5U72 - chains A and B of the 4 polymer chains in the assembly; structure by X-ray diffraction, 2.50 A resolution.

[Chain A]
Molecule: Major histocompatibility complex class I-related gene protein
From: Homo sapiens
UniProtKB: Q95460 (HMR1_HUMAN); residues 1-270 here correspond to UniProt positions 23-292 (UniProt number = residue number + 22)
Amino-acid sequence (271 residues; row label = number of the first residue in the row; numbering starts at 0):
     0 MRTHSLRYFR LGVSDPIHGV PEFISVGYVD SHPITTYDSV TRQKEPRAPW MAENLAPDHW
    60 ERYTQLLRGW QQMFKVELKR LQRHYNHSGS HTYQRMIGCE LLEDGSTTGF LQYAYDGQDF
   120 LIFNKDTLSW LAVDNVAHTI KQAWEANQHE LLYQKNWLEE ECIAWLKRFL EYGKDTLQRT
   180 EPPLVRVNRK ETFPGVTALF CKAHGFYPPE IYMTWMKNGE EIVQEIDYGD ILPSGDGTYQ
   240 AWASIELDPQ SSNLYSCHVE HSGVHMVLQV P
Disordered / not traced: 17-18, 189-196, 222, 270
Disulfide bonds: C98-C161, C200-C256
Differences from the reference sequence: initiating methionine (0); conflict S261 (Cys283 in Q95460)
Reported in the primary citation:
  - contacts within the chain: K43-H58
  - binding site for 5-hydroxydiclofenac: Y7, K43, Y62, L66, I96, W156, W164

[Chain B]
Molecule: MAIT T-cell receptor alpha chain
From: Homo sapiens
Amino-acid sequence (203 residues; row label = number of the first residue in the row):
     1 GQNIDQPTEM TATEGAIVQI NCTYQTSGFN GLFWYQQHAG EAPTFLSYNV LDGLEEKGRF
    61 SSFLSRSKGY SYLLLKELQM KDSASYLCAV KDSNYQLIWG AGTKLIIKPD IQNPDPAVYQ
   121 LRDSKSSDKS VCLFTDFDSQ TNVSQSKDSD VYITDKCVLD MRSMDFKSNS AVAWSNKSDF
   181 ACANAFNNSI IPEDTFFPSP ESS
Disordered / not traced: 201-203
Disulfide bonds: C22-C88, C132-C182

[Chain A / chain B interface]
Pairs across the interface (29; chain A residue first):
  R61(A) with N94(B), hydrogen bond (side chain-backbone); Y95(B), hydrogen bond (side chain-backbone); Q96(B)
  Y62(A) with S93(B), hydrogen bond (side chain-backbone); N94(B), hydrogen bond; Y95(B)
  L65(A) with Y95(B), hydrophobic
  H148(A) with Y48(B); E55(B), salt bridge
  L151(A) with V50(B); L51(B), hydrophobic
  Y152(A) with N30(B); Y48(B); V50(B); Y95(B)
  K154(A) with L51(B)
  N155(A) with F29(B), hydrogen bond (side chain-backbone); V50(B); L51(B); R66(B), hydrogen bond
  W156(A) with N30(B); Y95(B), hydrogen bond
  E159(A) with R66(B), salt bridge
  E160(A) with G28(B); F29(B), hydrogen bond (side chain-backbone); N30(B); S93(B), hydrogen bond
  W164(A) with S93(B); N94(B)
Also at the interface, not in a pair above, chain A (14 interface residues in all): H58, W69

[In short]
14 residues of chain A face 12 of chain B across their interface; the contacts include 9 hydrogen bonds and 2
salt bridges. Polar pairs include H148(A)-E55(B), E159(A)-R66(B) and R61(A)-N94(B). The paper reports a
binding site for 5-hydroxydiclofenac at Y7(A), K43(A) and Y62(A) among others; contacts within the chain
involving K43(A) and H58(A).
Here chain A is Major histocompatibility complex class I-related gene protein and chain B is MAIT T-cell
receptor alpha chain, both from Homo sapiens. Entry 5U72 (Structure of human MR1-5OH-DCF in complex with human
MAIT A-F7 TCR) was determined by X-ray diffraction (same publication as 5U1R, 5U16, 5U17, 5U2V and 5U6Q).
